PDB entry 5ZNP | X-ray diffraction, 2.80 A resolution | chains A and P

# Chain A
Protein: SHORT LIFE family protein
From: Populus trichocarpa
Reference sequence: B9H0V2 (B9H0V2_POPTR); numbering as in UniProt (aligned over 1-215)
Amino-acid sequence (216 residues; numbered 0 to 215; the number before each row is that of its first residue; numbering starts at 0):
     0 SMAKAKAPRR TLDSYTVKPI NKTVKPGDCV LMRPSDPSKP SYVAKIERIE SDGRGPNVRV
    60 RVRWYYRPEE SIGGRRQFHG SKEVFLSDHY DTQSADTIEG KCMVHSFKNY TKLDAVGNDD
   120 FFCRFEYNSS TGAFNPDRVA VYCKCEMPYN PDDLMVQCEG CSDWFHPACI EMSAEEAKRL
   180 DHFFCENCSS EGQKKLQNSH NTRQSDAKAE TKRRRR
Disordered / not traced: 0-2, 188-215
Sequence notes: expression tag (0)
Ion coordination: Zn2+ site 1: Cys-142, Cys-144, His-165, Cys-168; Zn2+ site 2: Cys-157, Cys-160, Cys-184, Cys-187

# Chain P
Protein: 15-mer peptide from Histone H3.2
Reference sequence: P59226 (H32_ARATH); residues 1-15 here correspond to UniProt positions 2-16 (UniProt number = residue number + 1)
Amino-acid sequence (15 residues; row label = number of the first residue in the row):
     1 ARTKQTARKS TGGKA
Disordered / not traced: 1-2, 11-15
Modified positions: Lys-4 (N-trimethyllysine; M3L)
UniProt features mapped onto this chain:
  - site: Lys-14 (Not N6-methylated)
  - modified residue: Lys-4 (N6,N6,N6-trimethyllysine), Lys-9 (N6,N6,N6-trimethyllysine), Ser-10 (Phosphoserine), Thr-11 (Phosphothreonine), Lys-14 (N6-acetyllysine)

# Chain A / chain P interface
Residue-residue contacts - 22 pairs, chain A then chain P:
  Ser-80(A) / Arg-8(P)  hydrogen bond
  Lys-81(A) / Arg-8(P)
  Tyr-109(A) / Thr-6(P)
  Thr-110(A) / Thr-6(P)
  Ala-114(A) / Ala-7(P)
  Val-115(A) / Ala-7(P)  hydrogen bond (backbone-backbone)
  Val-115(A) / Arg-8(P)
  Val-115(A) / Lys-9(P)  hydrogen bond (backbone-backbone)
  Tyr-141(A) / Lys-4(P)
  Tyr-148(A) / Lys-4(P)
  Tyr-148(A) / Gln-5(P)
  Pro-150(A) / Thr-6(P)  hydrogen bond (backbone-backbone)
  Asp-151(A) / Gln-5(P)  hydrogen bond (backbone-side chain)
  Asp-152(A) / Lys-4(P)
  Asp-152(A) / Gln-5(P)
  Leu-153(A) / Lys-4(P)
  Leu-153(A) / Gln-5(P)
  Met-154(A) / Thr-3(P)
  Met-154(A) / Lys-4(P)  hydrogen bond (backbone-backbone)
  Val-155(A) / Thr-3(P)
  Trp-163(A) / Thr-3(P)
  Trp-163(A) / Lys-4(P)
Also at the interface, not in a pair above, chain A (19 interface residues in all): Asp-113, Gly-116, Asn-117, Ala-176
Also at the interface, not in a pair above, chain P (8 interface residues in all): Ser-10
The authors on this interface:
  - specific contacts: Tyr-141(A)/Lys-4(P), Tyr-148(A)/Lys-4(P), Pro-150(A)/Thr-6(P) (hydrogen bond), Met-154(A)/Lys-4(P) (hydrogen bond), Trp-163(A)/Lys-4(P)

# Overview
19 residues of chain A face 8 of chain P across their interface; the contacts include 6 hydrogen bonds. Among
the polar pairs are Ser-80(A)/Arg-8(P), Asp-151(A)/Gln-5(P) and Val-115(A)/Ala-7(P). The paper describes
contacts between Tyr-141(A) and Lys-4(P), Tyr-148(A) and Lys-4(P) and Trp-163(A) and Lys-4(P); hydrogen bonds
between Pro-150(A) and Thr-6(P) and Met-154(A) and Lys-4(P).
Here chain A is SHORT LIFE family protein (Populus trichocarpa) and chain P is a 15-mer peptide from Histone
H3.2. Entry 5ZNP (Crystal structure of PtSHL in complex with an H3K4me3 peptide) was determined by X-ray
diffraction together with 5ZNR from the same study.
